7PMN - chains 2 and 6 of the 22 polymer chains in the assembly; structure by electron microscopy, 3.20 A resolution.

# Chain 2
Molecule: DNA replication licensing factor MCM2
From: Saccharomyces cerevisiae
Notes: EC 3.6.4.12
UniProt: P29469 (MCM2_YEAST); residue numbers follow UniProt; this construct covers 1-868
Chain sequence (868 residues; numbered 1 to 868; the number before each row is that of its first residue):
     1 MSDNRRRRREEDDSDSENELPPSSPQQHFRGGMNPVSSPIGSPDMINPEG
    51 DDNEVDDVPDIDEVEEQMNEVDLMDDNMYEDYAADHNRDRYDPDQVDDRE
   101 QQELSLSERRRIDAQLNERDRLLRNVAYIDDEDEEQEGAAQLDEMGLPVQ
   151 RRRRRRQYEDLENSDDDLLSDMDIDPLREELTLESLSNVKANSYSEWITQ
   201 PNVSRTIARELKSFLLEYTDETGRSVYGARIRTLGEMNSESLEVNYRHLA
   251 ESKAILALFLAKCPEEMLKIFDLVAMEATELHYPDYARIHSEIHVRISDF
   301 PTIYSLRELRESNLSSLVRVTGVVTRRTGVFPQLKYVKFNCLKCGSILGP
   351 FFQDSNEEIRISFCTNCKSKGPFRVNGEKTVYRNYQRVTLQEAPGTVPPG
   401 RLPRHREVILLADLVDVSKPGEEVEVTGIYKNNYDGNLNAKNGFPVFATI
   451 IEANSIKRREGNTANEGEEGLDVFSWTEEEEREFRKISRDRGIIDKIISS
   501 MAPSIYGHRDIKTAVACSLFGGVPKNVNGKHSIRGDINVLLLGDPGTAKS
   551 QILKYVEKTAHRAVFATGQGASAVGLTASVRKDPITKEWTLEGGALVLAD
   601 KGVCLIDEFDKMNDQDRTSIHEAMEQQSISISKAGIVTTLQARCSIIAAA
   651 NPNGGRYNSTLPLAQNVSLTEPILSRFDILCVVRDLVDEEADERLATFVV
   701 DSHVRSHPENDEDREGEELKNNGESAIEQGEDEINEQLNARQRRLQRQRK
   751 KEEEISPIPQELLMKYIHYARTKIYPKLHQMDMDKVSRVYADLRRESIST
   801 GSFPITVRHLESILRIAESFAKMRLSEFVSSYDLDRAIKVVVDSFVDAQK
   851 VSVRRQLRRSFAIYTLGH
Unresolved in the structure: 1-172, 460-472, 711-737
UniProt features mapped onto this chain:
  - zinc finger: C341 to C367 (C4-type)
  - motif: S675 to D678 (Arginine finger)
  - binding site (ATP): G543 to S550
  - modified residue (Phosphoserine): S14, S16, S23, S164, S170
Metal / ion sites: Zn2+: C341, C344, C364, C367; Mg2+: S550 (together with AMP-PNP)
Small-molecule neighbours:
  - AMP-PNP (ANP; phosphoaminophosphonic acid-adenylate ester), molecule 1: S504, I505, Y506, H508, D544, P545, G546, T547, A548, K549, S550, Q551, N651, L695, V699
  - AMP-PNP (ANP), molecule 2: H531, E625, Q626, P672, R676, V807, R808, E811

# Chain 6
Molecule: DNA replication licensing factor MCM6
From: Saccharomyces cerevisiae
Notes: EC 3.6.4.12
UniProt: P53091 (MCM6_YEAST); residue numbers follow UniProt; this construct covers 1-1017
Chain sequence (1017 residues; each row starts with the number of its first residue):
     1 MSSPFPADTPSSNRPSNSSPPPSSIGAGFGSSSGLDSQIGSRLHFPSSSQ
    51 PHVSNSQTGPFVNDSTQFSSQRLQTDGSATNDMEGNEPARSFKSRALNHV
   101 KKVDDVTGEKVREAFEQFLEDFSVQSTDTGEVEKVYRAQIEFMKIYDLNT
   151 IYIDYQHLSMRENGALAMAISEQYYRFLPFLQKGLRRVVRKYAPELLNTS
   201 DSLKRSEGDEGQADEDEQQDDDMNGSSLPRDSGSSAAPGNGTSAMATRSI
   251 TTSTSPEQTERVFQISFFNLPTVHRIRDIRSEKIGSLLSISGTVTRTSEV
   301 RPELYKASFTCDMCRAIVDNVEQSFKYTEPTFCPNPSCENRAFWTLNVTR
   351 SRFLDWQKVRIQENANEIPTGSMPRTLDVILRGDSVERAKPGDRCKFTGV
   401 EIVVPDVTQLGLPGVKPSSTLDTRGISKTTEGLNSGVTGLRSLGVRDLTY
   451 KISFLACHVISIGSNIGASSPDANSNNRETELQMAANLQANNVYQDNERD
   501 QEVFLNSLSSDEINELKEMVKDEHIYDKLVRSIAPAVFGHEAVKKGILLQ
   551 MLGGVHKSTVEGIKLRGDINICVVGDPSTSKSQFLKYVVGFAPRSVYTSG
   601 KASSAAGLTAAVVRDEEGGDYTIEAGALMLADNGICCIDEFDKMDISDQV
   651 AIHEAMEQQTISIAKAGIHATLNARTSILAAANPVGGRYNRKLSLRGNLN
   701 MTAPIMSRFDLFFVILDDCNEKIDTELASHIVDLHMKRDEAIEPPFSAEQ
   751 LRRYIKYARTFKPILTKEARSYLVEKYKELRKDDAQGFSRSSYRITVRQL
   801 ESMIRLSEAIARANCVDEITPSFIAEAYDLLRQSIIRVDVDDVEMDEEFD
   851 NIESQSHAASGNNDDNDDGTGSGVITSEPPADIEEGQSEATARPGTSEKK
   901 KTTVTYDKYVSMMNMIVRKIAEVDREGAEELTAVDIVDWYLLQKENDLGS
   951 LAEYWEERRLAFKVIKRLVKDRILMEIHGTRHNLRDLENEENENNKTVYV
  1001 IHPNCEVLDQLEPQDSS
Unresolved in the structure: 1-90, 201-254, 420-433, 464-496, 738-743, 839-1017
UniProt features mapped onto this chain:
  - motif: S707 to D710 (Arginine finger)
  - binding site (ATP): G575 to S582
  - modified residue: S78 (Phosphoserine), S249 (Phosphoserine), S372 (Phosphoserine), T766 (Phosphothreonine)
Metal / ion sites: Zn2+: C311, C314, C333, C338
Small-molecule neighbours: AMP-PNP (ANP; phosphoaminophosphonic acid-adenylate ester): L565, E657, Q658, R708, V797, R798, E801

# Chain 2 / chain 6 interface
Pairs across the interface - 157 pairs, chain 2 then chain 6:
  V189(2) with S255(6), hydrogen bond (backbone-backbone)
  A191(2) with S255(6)
  N192(2) with P256(6); E257(6), hydrogen bond (backbone-backbone)
  Y194(2) with P256(6)
  R310(2) with D355(6)
  E311(2) with R352(6), salt bridge; F353(6); D355(6), hydrogen bond (backbone-side chain)
  L314(2) with P302(6), hydrophobic
  R360(2) with D312(6), salt bridge; W344(6), hydrogen bond (side chain-backbone)
  S362(2) with D312(6), hydrogen bond; F343(6)
  F363(2) with D312(6); M313(6), hydrophobic
  P394(2) with L672(6), hydrophobic
  G395(2) with N673(6)
  P399(2) with M629(6)
  G400(2) with K390(6); P391(6); L630(6)
  R401(2) with E387(6), salt bridge; R388(6); A389(6)
  L402(2) with R296(6)
  R404(2) with T297(6), hydrogen bond; S298(6), hydrogen bond (side chain-backbone); E299(6); Q357(6); E387(6), salt bridge
  H405(2) with E299(6)
  R406(2) with E299(6), salt bridge; V300(6), hydrogen bond (side chain-backbone)
  N432(2) with V348(6); F353(6)
  Y434(2) with Y327(6), hydrophobic; L412(6); P413(6), hydrogen bond (side chain-backbone)
  G436(2) with L412(6); V415(6)
  L438(2) with R301(6)
  N439(2) with F325(6), hydrogen bond (side chain-backbone); K326(6); Y327(6), hydrogen bond (side chain-backbone); V407(6); L412(6)
  A440(2) with V407(6), hydrophobic; T408(6); L412(6)
  N442(2) with R301(6); W356(6); K358(6)
  G443(2) with F325(6); V404(6)
  F444(2) with E303(6); F325(6); I380(6), hydrophobic
  P445(2) with E303(6); L304(6), hydrogen bond (backbone-backbone); S324(6); F325(6); Y327(6)
  V446(2) with R301(6); P302(6); W356(6), hydrophobic
  F447(2) with R301(6); P302(6), hydrogen bond (backbone-backbone); L304(6), hydrophobic; L346(6), hydrophobic; F353(6), hydrophobic
  T449(2) with P302(6)
  P503(2) with E561(6)
  S504(2) with T559(6); I563(6)
  P545(2) with A703(6); P704(6); S707(6); T796(6); R798(6)
  G546(2) with V797(6); R798(6)
  S550(2) with Q658(6)
  Q551(2) with I563(6); K564(6), hydrogen bond (side chain-backbone); Q658(6)
  F565(2) with E654(6); S662(6)
  A566(2) with S662(6)
  T567(2) with E654(6), hydrogen bond; S662(6), hydrogen bond
  Q569(2) with K665(6), hydrogen bond (backbone-side chain)
  G570(2) with S662(6); I663(6); A664(6), hydrogen bond (backbone-backbone); K665(6)
  A571(2) with A664(6); K665(6)
  S572(2) with A664(6), hydrogen bond (backbone-backbone); K665(6)
  G575(2) with A664(6); K665(6); H669(6), hydrogen bond (backbone-side chain)
  S579(2) with G667(6)
  R581(2) with D620(6), salt bridge
  G593(2) with H669(6)
  G594(2) with H669(6)
  A595(2) with H669(6), hydrogen bond (backbone-side chain)
  L598(2) with H669(6)
  E608(2) with V650(6); H653(6), salt bridge
  K611(2) with V650(6)
  G654(2) with T702(6), hydrogen bond (backbone-side chain)
  G655(2) with T702(6); P704(6)
  R656(2) with S791(6); S792(6), hydrogen bond (side chain-backbone); Y793(6)
  D685(2) with R781(6), salt bridge; S792(6), hydrogen bond; I795(6); T796(6)
  L686(2) with R781(6), hydrogen bond (backbone-side chain); S789(6); R790(6)
  V687(2) with R781(6); A785(6), hydrophobic; R790(6), hydrogen bond (backbone-backbone); S792(6)
  E689(2) with K778(6); R790(6), salt bridge
  D692(2) with R781(6), salt bridge
  E693(2) with V774(6); K778(6)
  L695(2) with V797(6), hydrophobic
  A696(2) with Y777(6), hydrophobic; L800(6), hydrophobic
  T697(2) with V774(6)
  V699(2) with L800(6), hydrophobic
  V700(2) with R770(6); L773(6), hydrophobic
  H703(2) with K557(6); L565(6); E801(6); I804(6)
  V704(2) with L765(6), hydrophobic; R770(6)
  S706(2) with K557(6); S558(6); T559(6)
  H707(2) with K762(6), hydrogen bond (side chain-backbone); P763(6); I764(6)
  P708(2) with K762(6)
  E709(2) with K762(6), salt bridge
  Q748(2) with V560(6)
  I755(2) with V560(6), hydrophobic
Also at the interface, not in a pair above, chain 2 (87 interface residues in all): S193, S195, K370, N437, I505, K554, Y555, E557, N651, S702, E752
Also at the interface, not in a pair above, chain 6 (105 interface residues in all): Q323, T345, T349, V386, I402, V555, H556, R594, D632, S647, A666, A670, T671, R708, K782

# Overview
Chain 2 and chain 6 form an interface of 87 and 105 residues respectively, with 27 hydrogen bonds and 11 salt
bridges. Polar pairs include E311(2)-R352(6), R360(2)-D312(6) and R401(2)-E387(6). One AMP-PNP molecule is
bound between chain 2 and chain 6. Chain 2 binds AMP-PNP.
Chain 2 is DNA replication licensing factor MCM2 and chain 6 is DNA replication licensing factor MCM6, both
from Saccharomyces cerevisiae; the structure, S. cerevisiae replisome-SCF(Dia2) complex bound to
double-stranded DNA (conformation II), was determined by electron microscopy (same publication as 7PMK).
